Entry 5Y45 (X-ray diffraction, 1.03 A resolution); this record covers chains C and F of the 6 polymer chains in the assembly.

== Chain C (and F) ==
Molecule: collagen-like peptide
Notes: chain F of this document is another copy of the same molecule, construct and numbering; everything in this record applies to it too
Sequence (27 residues; row label = number of the first residue in the row):
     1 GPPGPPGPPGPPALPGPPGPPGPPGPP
Modified / non-standard residues: P3, P6, P9, P12, P15, P18, P21, P24, P27 (4-hydroxyproline; HYP)

== Chain C / chain F interface ==
Contacting residue pairs - 6 pairs, chain C then chain F:
  P8(C) with P18(F)
  P9(C) with P18(F)
  P12(C) with P15(F); G16(F)
  A13(C) with L14(F)
  P15(C) with L14(F)
Also at the interface, not in a pair above, chain C (7 interface residues in all): P11, L14
Also at the interface, not in a pair above, chain F (5 interface residues in all): P17

== In short ==
The interface between chain C and chain F involves 7 residues on one side and 5 on the other.
Chain C and chain F are both collagen-like peptide; the structure, Crystal structure of a collagen-like
peptide with interruption sequence, was determined by X-ray diffraction (same publication as 5Y46).
